8UL1 - chain 1; structure by X-ray diffraction, 1.75 A resolution.

[Chain 1]
Protein: rsKiiro trans structure
Source organism: Lobophyllia hemprichii
Amino-acid sequence (220 residues; row label = number of the first residue in the row; note: 2 numbers in that range are skipped by the numbering (no residue carries them; nothing is unmodelled there)):
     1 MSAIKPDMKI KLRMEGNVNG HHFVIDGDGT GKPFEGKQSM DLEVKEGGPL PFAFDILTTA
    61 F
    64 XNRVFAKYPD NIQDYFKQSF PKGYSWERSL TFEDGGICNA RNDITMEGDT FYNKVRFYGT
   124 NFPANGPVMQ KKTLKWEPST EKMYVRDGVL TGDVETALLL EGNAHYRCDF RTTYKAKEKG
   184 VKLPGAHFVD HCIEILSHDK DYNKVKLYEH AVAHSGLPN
Unresolved in the structure: 1, 222
Modified residues: PIA ([(4Z)-2-[(1S)-1-aminoethyl]-4-(4-hydroxybenzylidene)-5-oxo-4,5-dihydro-1H-imidazol-1-yl]acetic acid) at position 64
Glycans and other covalent adducts: covalent link Phe61-PIA_64
From the paper describing this entry:
  - conformationally variable residues: Arg66, His194

[Overview]
From the paper: conformational variability at Arg66 and His194.
Chain 1 is rsKiiro trans structure (Lobophyllia hemprichii); the structure, Structure of rsKiiro using SSX
after illumination with 0.1 mJ/mm^2 of 405 nm light, was determined by X-ray diffraction together with 8UL0,
8UL2, 8UL3, 8UL4 and 8UL5 from the same study.
